4DX5 - chains A and E of the 5 polymer chains in the assembly; structure by X-ray diffraction, 1.90 A resolution.

== Chain A ==
Molecule: Acriflavine resistance protein B
Organism: Escherichia coli
UniProt: P31224 (ACRB_ECOLI); numbering as in UniProt (aligned over 1-1049)
Sequence (1057 residues; numbered 1 to 1057; the number before each row is that of its first residue):
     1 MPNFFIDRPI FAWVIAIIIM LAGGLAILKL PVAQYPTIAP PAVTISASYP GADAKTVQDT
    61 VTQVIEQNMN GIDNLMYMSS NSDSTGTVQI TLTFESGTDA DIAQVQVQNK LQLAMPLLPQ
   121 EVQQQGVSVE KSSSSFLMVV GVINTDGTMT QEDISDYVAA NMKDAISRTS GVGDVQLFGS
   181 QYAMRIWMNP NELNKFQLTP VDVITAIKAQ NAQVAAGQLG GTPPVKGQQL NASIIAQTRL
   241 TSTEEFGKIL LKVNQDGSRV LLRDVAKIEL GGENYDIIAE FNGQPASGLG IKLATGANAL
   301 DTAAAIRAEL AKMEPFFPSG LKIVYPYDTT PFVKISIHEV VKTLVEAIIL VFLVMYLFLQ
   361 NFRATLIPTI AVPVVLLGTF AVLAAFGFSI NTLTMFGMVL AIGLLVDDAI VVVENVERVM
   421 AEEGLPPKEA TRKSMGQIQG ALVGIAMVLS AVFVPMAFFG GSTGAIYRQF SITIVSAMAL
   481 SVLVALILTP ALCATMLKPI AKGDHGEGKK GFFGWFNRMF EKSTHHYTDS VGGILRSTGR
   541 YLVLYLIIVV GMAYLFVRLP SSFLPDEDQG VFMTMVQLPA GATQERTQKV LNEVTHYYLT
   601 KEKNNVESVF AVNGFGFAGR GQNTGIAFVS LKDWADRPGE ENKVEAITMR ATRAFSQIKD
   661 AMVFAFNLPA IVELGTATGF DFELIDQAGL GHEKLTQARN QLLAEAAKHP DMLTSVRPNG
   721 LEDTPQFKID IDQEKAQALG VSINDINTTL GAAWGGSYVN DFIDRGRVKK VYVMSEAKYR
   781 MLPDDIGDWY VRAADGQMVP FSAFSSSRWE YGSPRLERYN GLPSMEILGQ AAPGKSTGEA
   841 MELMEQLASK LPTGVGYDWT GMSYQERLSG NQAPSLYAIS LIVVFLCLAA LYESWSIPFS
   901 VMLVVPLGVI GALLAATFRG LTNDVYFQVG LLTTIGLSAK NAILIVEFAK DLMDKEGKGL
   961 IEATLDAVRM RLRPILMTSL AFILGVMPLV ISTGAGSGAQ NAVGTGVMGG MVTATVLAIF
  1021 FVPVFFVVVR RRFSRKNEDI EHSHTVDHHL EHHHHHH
Disordered / not traced: 1045-1057
Construct notes: expression tag (1050-1057)
Swiss-Prot annotation at these positions:
  - mutagenesis: His526 (H526Y: Partially restores chloramphenicol resistance to an AcrZ G30R mutant)
From the paper describing this entry:
  - mutagenesis - G616N: decreased growth in response to erythromycin
  - mutagenesis - G616N: unchanged expression
  - binding site for minocycline: Leu177, Phe178, Gly179, Ser180, Glu273, Asn274, Ile277, Val612, Phe615

== Chain E ==
Molecule: Darpin
Organism: Synthetic construct
Notes: antibody fragment or engineered binder
Sequence (169 residues; numbered 1 to 169; the number before each row is that of its first residue):
     1 MRGSHHHHHH GSDLGKKLLE AARAGRDDEV RILMANGADV NAADVVGWTP LHLAAYWGHL
    61 EIVEVLLKNG ADVNAYDTLG STPLHLAAHF GHLEIVEVLL KNGADVNAKD DNGITPLHLA
   121 ANRGHLEIVE VLLKYGADVN AQDKFGKTAF DISINNGNED LAEILQKLN
Disordered / not traced: 1-14, 167-169

== Chain A / chain E interface ==
Pairs across the interface (26):
  Asp660(A) - Lys16(E)  salt bridge
  Asp723(A) - Arg23(E)  hydrogen bond (backbone-side chain)
  Asp723(A) - Trp57(E)
  Phe727(A) - Leu79(E)  hydrophobic
  Asp732(A) - Phe145(E)
  Glu734(A) - Lys147(E)  salt bridge
  Ser802(A) - Lys144(E)  hydrogen bond (backbone-side chain)
  Ala803(A) - Phe145(E)
  Ser805(A) - Lys144(E)  hydrogen bond (backbone-side chain)
  Ser805(A) - Phe145(E)
  Ser806(A) - Asn112(E)
  Ser807(A) - Leu79(E)
  Ser807(A) - Asn112(E)  hydrogen bond (backbone-side chain)
  Arg808(A) - Leu79(E)
  Arg808(A) - His89(E)
  Trp809(A) - Val46(E)
  Trp809(A) - Trp48(E)
  Trp809(A) - Asp77(E)
  Trp809(A) - Thr78(E)  hydrogen bond
  Trp809(A) - Leu79(E)
  Glu810(A) - Tyr56(E)
  Tyr811(A) - Arg23(E)
  Tyr811(A) - Trp48(E)  hydrophobic
  Tyr811(A) - Leu53(E)
  Tyr811(A) - Tyr56(E)  hydrogen bond (backbone-side chain)
  Tyr811(A) - Trp57(E)  hydrophobic
Also at the interface, not in a pair above, chain A (18 interface residues in all): Glu722, Pro725, Lys735, Phe804
Also at the interface, not in a pair above, chain E (18 interface residues in all): Asp44, Ile114, Arg123

== Overview ==
Chain A and chain E each contribute 18 residues to their interface; the contacts include 6 hydrogen bonds and
2 salt bridges. Among the polar pairs are Asp660(A)-Lys16(E), Glu734(A)-Lys147(E) and Asp723(A)-Arg23(E). From
the paper: a binding site for minocycline at Leu177(A), Phe178(A) and Gly179(A) among others; G616N of chain A
reduces growth in response to erythromycin.
Chain A is Acriflavine resistance protein B (Escherichia coli) and chain E is Darpin (Synthetic construct);
the structure, Transport of drugs by the multidrug transporter AcrB involves an access and a deep binding
pocket ..., was determined by X-ray diffraction (same publication as 4DX6 and 4DX7).
